PDB entry 4MXV | X-ray diffraction, 3.20 A resolution | chains L and H of the 9 polymer chains in the assembly

# Chain L
Protein: anti-Lymphotoxin alpha antibody light chain
Source organism: Homo sapiens
Notes: fragment: Fab; antibody fragment or engineered binder
Sequence (211 residues; each row starts with the number of its first residue):
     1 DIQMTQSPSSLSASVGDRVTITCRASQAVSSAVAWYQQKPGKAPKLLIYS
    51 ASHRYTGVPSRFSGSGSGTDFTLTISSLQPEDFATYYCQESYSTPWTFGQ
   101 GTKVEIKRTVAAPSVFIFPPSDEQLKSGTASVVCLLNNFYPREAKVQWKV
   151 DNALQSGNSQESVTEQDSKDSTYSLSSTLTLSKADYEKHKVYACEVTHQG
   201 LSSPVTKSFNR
Disulfides: Cys23-Cys88, Cys134-Cys194

# Chain H
Protein: anti-Lymphotoxin alpha antibody heavy chain
Source organism: Homo sapiens
Notes: fragment: Fab; antibody fragment or engineered binder
Sequence (213 residues; numbered 1 to 214 plus 5 insertion-coded residues; 6 numbers in that range are skipped by the numbering (no residue carries them; nothing is unmodelled there); the number before each row is that of its first residue; a row labelled like 82A-82C holds insertion residues (82A, then the next letters in order)):
     1 EVQLVESGGGLVQPGGSLRLSCAASGYTFTSYVIHWVRQAPGKGLEWVGY
    51 NN
   52A P
    53 YNAGTNYNEKFKGRFTISSDKSKNTAYLQM
82A-82C NSL
    83 RAEDTAVYYCSRPTMLPW
  100K F
   101 AYWGQGTLVTVSSASTKGPSVFPLAPS
   134 GTAALGCLVKDYFPEPVTVSWNSGALTSGVHTFPAVLQSSGLYSLSSVVT
   184 VPSSSLGTQTYICNVNHKPSNTKVDKKVEPK
Disulfides: Cys22-Cys92, Cys140-Cys196

# Chain L / chain H interface
Pairs across the interface - 62 pairs, chain L then chain H:
  Tyr36(L) - Pro99(H)
  Tyr36(L) - Phe100K(H)  hydrogen bond (side chain-backbone)
  Gln38(L) - Gln39(H)  hydrogen bond
  Gln38(L) - Tyr91(H)
  Lys42(L) - Tyr91(H)  hydrogen bond (backbone-side chain)
  Ala43(L) - Tyr91(H)  hydrophobic
  Ala43(L) - Trp103(H)  hydrophobic
  Ala43(L) - Gly104(H)
  Pro44(L) - Leu45(H)  hydrophobic
  Pro44(L) - Trp103(H)
  Leu46(L) - Trp100(H)  hydrophobic
  Leu46(L) - Phe100K(H)
  Tyr49(L) - Trp100(H)  hydrophobic
  Ser50(L) - Trp100(H)
  Tyr55(L) - Ala101(H)
  Tyr55(L) - Tyr102(H)
  Tyr87(L) - Gln39(H)
  Tyr87(L) - Lys43(H)
  Tyr87(L) - Gly44(H)
  Gln89(L) - Pro99(H)
  Gln89(L) - Phe100K(H)
  Ser91(L) - Pro99(H)
  Pro95(L) - Trp47(H)  hydrophobic
  Pro95(L) - Asn60(H)
  Trp96(L) - His35(H)
  Trp96(L) - Trp47(H)
  Trp96(L) - Tyr50(H)  hydrophobic
  Trp96(L) - Leu98(H)  hydrophobic
  Trp96(L) - Pro99(H)
  Phe98(L) - Leu45(H)
  Phe116(L) - Thr135(H)
  Phe116(L) - Ala137(H)  hydrophobic
  Phe118(L) - Leu124(H)
  Phe118(L) - Ala125(H)
  Phe118(L) - Ala137(H)
  Ser121(L) - Phe122(H)
  Ser121(L) - Pro123(H)
  Asp122(L) - Lys214(H)  salt bridge
  Glu123(L) - Val121(H)
  Glu123(L) - Phe122(H)
  Glu123(L) - Lys209(H)  salt bridge
  Gln124(L) - Phe122(H)
  Ser131(L) - Leu141(H)
  Ser131(L) - Lys143(H)
  Leu135(L) - Phe166(H)  hydrophobic
  Leu135(L) - Val181(H)  hydrophobic
  Asn137(L) - His164(H)
  Asn137(L) - Thr183(H)
  Asn138(L) - His164(H)  hydrogen bond
  Gln160(L) - Val169(H)
  Gln160(L) - Leu170(H)  hydrogen bond (side chain-backbone)
  Gln160(L) - Gln171(H)
  Glu161(L) - Val169(H)
  Ser162(L) - Phe166(H)
  Ser162(L) - Pro167(H)  hydrogen bond (side chain-backbone)
  Val163(L) - Pro167(H)
  Thr164(L) - Phe166(H)
  Ser174(L) - His164(H)  hydrogen bond
  Ser174(L) - Phe166(H)
  Leu175(L) - Phe166(H)
  Ser176(L) - Phe166(H)
  Ser176(L) - Ser179(H)  hydrogen bond
Also at the interface, not in a pair above, chain L (36 interface residues in all): Pro120, Val133, Thr180
Also at the interface, not in a pair above, chain H (40 interface residues in all): Glu46, Thr96, Leu138

# Summary
The interface between chain L and chain H involves 36 residues on one side and 40 on the other, with 8
hydrogen bonds and 2 salt bridges. Polar pairs include Asp122(L)-Lys214(H), Glu123(L)-Lys209(H) and
Tyr36(L)-Phe100K(H).
Chain L is anti-Lymphotoxin alpha antibody light chain and chain H is anti-Lymphotoxin alpha antibody heavy
chain, both from Homo sapiens; the structure, Structure of Lymphotoxin alpha bound to anti-LTa Fab, was
determined by X-ray diffraction together with 4MXW from the same study.
